Entry 8E8O (electron microscopy, 2.77 A resolution); this record covers chains A and D of the 4 polymer chains in the assembly.

[Chain A (and D)]
Name: NADP-dependent malic enzyme, mitochondrial
Source organism: Homo sapiens
Notes: EC 1.1.1.40; chain D of this document is another copy of the same molecule, construct and numbering; everything in this record applies to it too
UniProtKB: Q16798 (MAON_HUMAN); residues -47 to 556 here correspond to UniProt positions 1-604 (UniProt number = residue number + 48)
Sequence (604 residues; row label = number of the first residue in the row; numbers below 1 keep their minus sign (Met-47 is residue -47)):
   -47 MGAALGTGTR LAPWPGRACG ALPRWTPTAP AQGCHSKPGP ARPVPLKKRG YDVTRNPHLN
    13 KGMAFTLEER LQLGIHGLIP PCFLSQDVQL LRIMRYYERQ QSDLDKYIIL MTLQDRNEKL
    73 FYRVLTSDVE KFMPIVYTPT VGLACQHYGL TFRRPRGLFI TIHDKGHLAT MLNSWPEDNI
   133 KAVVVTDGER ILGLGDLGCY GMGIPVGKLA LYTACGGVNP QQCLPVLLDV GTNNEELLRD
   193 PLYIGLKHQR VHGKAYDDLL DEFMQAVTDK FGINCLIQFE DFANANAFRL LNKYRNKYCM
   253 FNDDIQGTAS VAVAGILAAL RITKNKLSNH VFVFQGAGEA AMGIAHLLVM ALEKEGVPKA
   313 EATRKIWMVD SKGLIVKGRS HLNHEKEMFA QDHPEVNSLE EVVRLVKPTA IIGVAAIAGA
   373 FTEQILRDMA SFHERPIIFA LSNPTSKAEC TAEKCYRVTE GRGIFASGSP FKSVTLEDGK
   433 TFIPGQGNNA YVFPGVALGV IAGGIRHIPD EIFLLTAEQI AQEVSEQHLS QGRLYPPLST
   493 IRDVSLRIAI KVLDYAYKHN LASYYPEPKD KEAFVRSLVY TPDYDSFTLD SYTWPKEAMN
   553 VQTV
Disordered / not traced: -47 to 0
Curated features (UniProtKB/Swiss-Prot):
  - active site: Tyr89 (Proton donor), Lys160 (Proton acceptor)
  - binding site (NAD(+)): Arg142, Asp256, Asn395
  - binding site (a divalent metal cation): Glu232, Asp233, Asp256
  - site: Asp256 (Important for activity)
  - modified residue: Ser323 (Phosphoserine)
Residues lining bound ligands: NADP (NAP; NADP nicotinamide-adenine-dinucleotide phosphate): Arg142, Asn236, Thr260, Val263, Gln287, Gly288, Ala289, Gly290, Glu291, Ala292, Val321, Asp322, Ser323, Lys324, Lys338, Val366, Ala367, Ala368, Ile369, Leu393, Ser394, Asn395, Pro396, Gly420, Gly439, Asn441

[How chain A and chain D interact]
Pairs across the interface (46; chain A residue first):
  Leu19(A) - Trp546(D)
  Leu19(A) - Met551(D)  hydrophobic
  Leu23(A) - Leu541(D)
  Leu23(A) - Tyr544(D)
  Gln24(A) - Leu541(D)
  His28(A) - Tyr544(D)  hydrogen bond
  His28(A) - Trp546(D)
  Pro33(A) - Trp546(D)  hydrophobic
  Phe35(A) - Trp546(D)  hydrophobic
  Phe35(A) - Ala550(D)
  Phe35(A) - Met551(D)  hydrophobic
  Phe35(A) - Asn552(D)
  Phe35(A) - Val553(D)
  Phe35(A) - Gln554(D)  hydrogen bond (backbone-backbone)
  Leu36(A) - Val553(D)
  Leu36(A) - Gln554(D)
  Ser37(A) - Val553(D)
  Ser37(A) - Gln554(D)  hydrogen bond (side chain-backbone)
  Ser37(A) - Thr555(D)
  Val40(A) - Gln554(D)
  Val40(A) - Thr555(D)
  Val40(A) - Val556(D)
  Leu43(A) - Val556(D)
  Leu541(A) - Leu23(D)
  Leu541(A) - Gln24(D)
  Tyr544(A) - Leu23(D)
  Tyr544(A) - His28(D)  hydrogen bond
  Trp546(A) - Leu19(D)
  Trp546(A) - His28(D)
  Trp546(A) - Pro33(D)  hydrophobic
  Trp546(A) - Phe35(D)  hydrophobic
  Ala550(A) - Phe35(D)
  Met551(A) - Leu19(D)  hydrophobic
  Met551(A) - Phe35(D)  hydrophobic
  Asn552(A) - Phe35(D)
  Val553(A) - Phe35(D)
  Val553(A) - Leu36(D)
  Val553(A) - Ser37(D)
  Gln554(A) - Phe35(D)  hydrogen bond (backbone-backbone)
  Gln554(A) - Leu36(D)
  Gln554(A) - Ser37(D)  hydrogen bond (backbone-side chain)
  Gln554(A) - Val40(D)
  Thr555(A) - Ser37(D)
  Thr555(A) - Val40(D)
  Val556(A) - Val40(D)
  Val556(A) - Leu43(D)
Other interface residues (no listed pair), chain A (24 interface residues in all): Cys34, Asp542, Ser543, Thr545
Other interface residues (no listed pair), chain D (24 interface residues in all): Cys34, Asp542, Ser543, Thr545

[In short]
The chain A/chain D interface involves 24 residues from each chain, with 6 hydrogen bonds. Among the polar
pairs are His28(A)-Tyr544(D), Ser37(A)-Gln554(D) and Phe35(A)-Gln554(D). Chain A binds NADP.
Chain A and chain D are both NADP-dependent malic enzyme, mitochondrial (Homo sapiens); the structure, Cryo-EM
structure of human ME3 in the presence of citrate, was determined by electron microscopy together with 8E76,
8E78, 8EYN and 8EYO from the same study.
